2OWB - chain A; structure by X-ray diffraction, 2.10 A resolution.

Chain A:
Molecule: Serine/threonine-protein kinase PLK1
Organism: Homo sapiens
Notes: EC 2.7.11.21; fragment: Kinase domain (residues 13-345)
UniProtKB: P53350 (PLK1_HUMAN); residues 13-345 here = UniProt positions 13-345
Chain sequence (335 residues; row label = number of the first residue in the row):
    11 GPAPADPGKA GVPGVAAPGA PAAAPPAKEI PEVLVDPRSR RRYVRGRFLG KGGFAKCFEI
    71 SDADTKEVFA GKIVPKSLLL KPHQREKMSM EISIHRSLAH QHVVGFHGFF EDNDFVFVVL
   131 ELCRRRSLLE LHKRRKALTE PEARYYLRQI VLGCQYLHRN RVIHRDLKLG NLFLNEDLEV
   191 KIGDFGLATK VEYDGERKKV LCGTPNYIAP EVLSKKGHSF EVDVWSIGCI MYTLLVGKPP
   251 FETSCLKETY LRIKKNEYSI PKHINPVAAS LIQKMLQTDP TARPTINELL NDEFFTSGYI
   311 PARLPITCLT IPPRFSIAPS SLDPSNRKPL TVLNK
Not modelled in the structure: 11-36, 331-345
Differences from the reference sequence: cloning artifact (11-12); engineered mutation V210 (Thr in P53350)
Ion coordination: Zn2+: H93, C212, C255 (together with acetate ion)
Ligand contacts: 626 (4-(4-methylpiperazin-1-yl)-N-[5-(2-thienylacetyl)-1,5-dihydropyrrolo[3,4-c]pyrazol-3-yl]benzamide): R57, F58, L59, G60, K61, G62, A65, K66, C67, A80, K82, V114, L130, E131, L132, C133, R134, R136, F183, D194
Swiss-Prot annotation at these positions:
  - region: D194 to E221 (Activation loop)
  - motif: R337 to L340 (D-box that targets the protein for proteasomal degradation in anaphase)
  - active site: D176 (Proton acceptor)
  - binding site (ATP): L59 to C67, K82, E131, K178 to N181, D194
  - modified residue: S103 (Phosphoserine), S137 (Phosphoserine), T214 (Phosphothreonine), S269 (Phosphoserine), S335 (Phosphoserine)
  - cross-link (Glycyl lysine isopeptide (Lys-Gly)): K19 (interchain with G-Cter in ubiquitin), K338 (interchain with G-Cter in SUMO2)
  - mutagenesis: C67 (C67V: In analog-sensitive mutant; enlarged catalytic pocket to accommodate purine analogs; when associated with G-130), K82 (K82M: Loss of kinase activity. No effect on S-phase progression; K82R: Loss of kinase activity. No effect on RIOK2-binding), L130 (L130G: In analog-sensitive mutant; enlarged catalytic pocket to accommodate purine analogs; when associated with V-67), S137 (S137A: No change in activity. Increases activity and restores recovery after DNA damage checkpoint; when associated with D-210; S137D: Increases activity. Results in a block in G1/S), D176 (D176N: Abolishes kinase activity), D194 (D194A: Does not interfere with FRY-binding), R337 (R337A: Interferes with ubiquitination and subsequent proteasomal degradation in anaphase; when associated with A-340), L340 (L340A: Interferes with ubiquitination and subsequent proteasomal degradation in anaphase; when associated with A-337)
From the paper describing this entry:
  - mutagenesis - T210V: unchanged binding to 626
  - post-translational modification sites: S137 (citing earlier work)
  - Zn2+ coordination: H93, C212, C255
  - conformationally variable residues (loop rearrangement, side-chain flip): C212, T214
  - binding site for 626: K82, E131, C133, R136
  - specificity-determining residues: C67, F183
  - specificity-determining residues: R57, V114, L132, R134, R135 (proposed by the authors, not directly observed)
  - specificity-determining residues: R136 (by similarity / conservation)
  - mutagenesis - T210V (2-fold): decreased catalytic activity

Summary:
Ligands of chain A: compound 626. H93, C212 and C255 coordinate Zn2+. From UniProt: active-site residue D176,
16 ATP-binding residues and 8 mutagenesis sites. From the paper: a binding site for 626 at K82, E131 and C133
among others; T210V reduces catalytic activity.
Chain A is Serine/threonine-protein kinase PLK1 (Homo sapiens); the structure, Structure of the Catalytic
Domain of Human Polo-like Kinase 1, was determined by X-ray diffraction together with 2OU7 from the same
study.
